5KFY - chains A and T of the 3 polymer chains in the assembly; structure by X-ray diffraction, 1.70 A resolution.

Chain A:
Molecule: DNA polymerase eta
From: Homo sapiens
Notes: EC 2.7.7.7
UniProt: Q9Y253 (POLH_HUMAN); numbering as in UniProt (aligned over 1-432)
Chain sequence (435 residues; numbered -2 to 432; the number before each row is that of its first residue; numbers below 1 keep their minus sign (Gly-2 is residue -2)):
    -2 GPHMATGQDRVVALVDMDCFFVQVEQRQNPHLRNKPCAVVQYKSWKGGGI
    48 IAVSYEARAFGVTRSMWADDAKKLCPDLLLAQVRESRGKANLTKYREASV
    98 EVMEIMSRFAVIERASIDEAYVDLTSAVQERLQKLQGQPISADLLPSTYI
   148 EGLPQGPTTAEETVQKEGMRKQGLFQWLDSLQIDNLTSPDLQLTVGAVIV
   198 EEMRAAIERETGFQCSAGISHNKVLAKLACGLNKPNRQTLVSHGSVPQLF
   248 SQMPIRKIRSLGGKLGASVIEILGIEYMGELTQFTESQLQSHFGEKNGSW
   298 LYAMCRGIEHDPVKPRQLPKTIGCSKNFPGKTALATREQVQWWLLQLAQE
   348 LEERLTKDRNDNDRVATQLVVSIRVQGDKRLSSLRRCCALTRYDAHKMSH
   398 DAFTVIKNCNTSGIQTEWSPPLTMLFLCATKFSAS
Disordered / not traced: 155-159
Differences from the reference sequence: expression tag (-2 to 0)
Ion coordination: Mn2+ site 1: Asp13, Asp115, Glu116 (together with 2'-deoxyadenosine 5'-triphosphate) (shared with 1 residue of chain P); Mn2+ site 2: Asp13, Met14, Asp115 (together with 2'-deoxyadenosine 5'-triphosphate)
Small-molecule neighbours: 2'-deoxyadenosine 5'-triphosphate (DTP): Asp13, Met14, Asp15, Cys16, Phe17, Phe18, Ile48, Ala49, Tyr52, Arg55, Arg61, Ile114, Asp115, Glu116, Lys231
UniProt features mapped onto this chain:
  - binding site (Mg(2+)): Asp13, Met14, Asp115, Glu116
  - binding site (Mn(2+)): Asp13, Met14, Asp115, Glu116
  - binding site (a 2'-deoxyribonucleoside 5'-triphosphate): Arg61
  - natural variant: Val37 (deletion: In XPV), Leu75 (deletion: In XPV), Arg93 (R93P: In XPV), Arg111 (R111H: In XPV), Thr122 (T122P: In XPV), Gly153 (G153D: In a breast cancer sample), Thr191 (T191P: In XPV), Gly263 (G263V: In XPV), Val266 (V266D: In XPV), Gly295 (G295R: In XPV), Arg361 (R361S: In XPV)
  - mutagenesis: Tyr52 (Y52A/F: Reduces DNA polymerase activity; Y52E: Reduces DNA polymerase activity. Increases fidelity of replication and reduces translesion bypass), Arg61 (R61A: Reduces enzymatic activity by two-thirds), Ser62 (S62G: Increased DNA polymerase activity and translesion bypass compared to wild-type), Ala68 (A68S/V: Severe reduction in thymine dimer translesion bypass), Asn324 to Pro326 (Reduces binding to chromatin and to monoubiquitinated PCNA. Abolishes binding to monoubiquitinated PCNA; when associated with 705-E--H-713 Del)
From the paper describing this entry:
  - binding site for 2'-deoxyadenosine 5'-triphosphate: Arg61
  - catalytic residues: Arg61 (proposed by the authors, not directly observed)

Chain T:
Molecule: 12-nt DNA strand
Sequence (12 nucleotides; each row starts with the number of its first residue):
     1 CATTATGACGCT
Small-molecule neighbours: 2'-deoxyadenosine 5'-triphosphate (DTP): DT3, DT4, DA5

Chain A / chain T interface:
Contacting residue pairs (41; chain A residue first):
  Gln38(A) - DT4(T)  hydrogen bond to the base
  Gln38(A) - DA5(T)  sugar contact
  Tyr39(A) - DT4(T)  phosphate contact
  Tyr39(A) - DA5(T)  hydrogen bond to the phosphate
  Trp42(A) - DA2(T)  stacking on the base
  Gly46(A) - DT3(T)  base contact
  Ile47(A) - DT3(T)  base contact
  Arg61(A) - DT3(T)  base contact
  Ser62(A) - DT3(T)  base contact
  Trp64(A) - DA2(T)  phosphate contact
  Trp64(A) - DT3(T)  sugar contact
  Lys86(A) - DT6(T)  salt bridge to the phosphate
  Leu89(A) - DA5(T)  phosphate contact
  Arg93(A) - DT6(T)  salt bridge to the phosphate
  Arg93(A) - DG7(T)  salt bridge to the phosphate
  Lys293(A) - DG10(T)  salt bridge to the phosphate
  Lys311(A) - DC9(T)  phosphate contact
  Arg313(A) - DA8(T)  salt bridge to the phosphate
  Pro316(A) - DA8(T)  phosphate contact
  Lys317(A) - DA8(T)  hydrogen bond to the phosphate
  Lys317(A) - DC9(T)  phosphate contact
  Thr318(A) - DG7(T)  sugar contact
  Thr318(A) - DA8(T)  hydrogen bond to the phosphate
  Ile319(A) - DG7(T)  phosphate contact
  Gly320(A) - DT6(T)  sugar contact
  Gly320(A) - DG7(T)  hydrogen bond to the phosphate
  Cys321(A) - DT6(T)  phosphate contact
  Ser322(A) - DA5(T)  sugar contact
  Ser322(A) - DT6(T)  hydrogen bond to the phosphate
  Lys323(A) - DA5(T)  salt bridge to the phosphate
  Asn324(A) - DT4(T)  hydrogen bond to the phosphate
  Asn324(A) - DA5(T)  hydrogen bond to the phosphate
  Pro326(A) - DC1(T)  phosphate contact
  Pro326(A) - DA2(T)  base contact
  Pro326(A) - DT4(T)  phosphate contact
  Gly327(A) - DC1(T)  hydrogen bond to the phosphate
  Gly327(A) - DA2(T)  phosphate contact
  Thr329(A) - DA2(T)  base contact
  Arg351(A) - DT6(T)  salt bridge to the phosphate
  Arg351(A) - DG7(T)  salt bridge to the phosphate
  Leu378(A) - DT6(T)  base contact
Interface residues without a listed pair, chain A (33 interface residues in all): Ile48, Ala87, Glu110, Arg111, Glu347
Interface residues without a listed pair, chain T (11 interface residues in all): DC11

Overview:
33 residues of chain A face 11 of chain T across their interface; the contacts include 9 hydrogen bonds, 8
salt bridges and 1 aromatic stacking contact. Among the polar pairs are Gln38(A)-DT4(T), Tyr39(A)-DA5(T) and
Lys317(A)-DA8(T). The paper reports the catalytic residue Arg61(A); a binding site for 2'-deoxyadenosine
5'-triphosphate at Arg61(A).
Here chain A is DNA polymerase eta (Homo sapiens) and chain T is a 12-nt DNA strand. Entry 5KFY (Human DNA
polymerase eta-DNA ternary complex: reaction first with 1 mM Mn2+ for 1800s then with ...) was determined by
X-ray diffraction (same publication as 5KFA, 5KFB, 5KFC, 5KFD, 5KFE, 5KFF and 28 further entries).
